3FKS - chains G and H of the 9 polymer chains in the assembly; structure by X-ray diffraction, 3.59 A resolution.

# Chain G
Protein: ATP synthase subunit gamma, mitochondrial
Organism: Saccharomyces cerevisiae
Notes: EC 3.6.3.14
UniProt: P38077 (ATPG_YEAST); residues 1-278 here correspond to UniProt positions 34-311 (UniProt number = residue number + 33)
Chain sequence (278 residues; each row starts with the number of its first residue):
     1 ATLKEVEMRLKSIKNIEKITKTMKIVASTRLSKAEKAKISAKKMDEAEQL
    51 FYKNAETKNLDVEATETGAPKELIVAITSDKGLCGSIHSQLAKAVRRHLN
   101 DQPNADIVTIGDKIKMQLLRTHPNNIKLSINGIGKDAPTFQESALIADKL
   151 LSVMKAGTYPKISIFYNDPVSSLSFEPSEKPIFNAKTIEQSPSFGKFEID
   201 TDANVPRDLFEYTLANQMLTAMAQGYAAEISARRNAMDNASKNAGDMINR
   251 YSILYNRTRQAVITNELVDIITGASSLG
Unresolved in the structure: 62-69, 277-278

# Chain H
Protein: ATP synthase subunit delta, mitochondrial
Organism: Saccharomyces cerevisiae
Notes: EC 3.6.3.14
UniProt: Q12165 (ATPD_YEAST); residues 1-138 here correspond to UniProt positions 23-160 (UniProt number = residue number + 22)
Chain sequence (138 residues; row label = number of the first residue in the row):
     1 AEAAAASSGLKLQFALPHETLYSGSEVTQVNLPAKSGRIGVLANHVPTVE
    51 QLLPGVVEVMEGSNSKKFFISGGFATVQPDSQLCVTAIEAFPLESFSQEN
   101 IKNLLAEAKKNVSSSDAREAAEAAIQVEVLENLQSVLK
Unresolved in the structure: 1-10, 91-92, 98-100, 115-118, 136-138

# Interface between chain G and chain H
Contacting residue pairs (46):
  Ser40(G) - Leu16(H)
  Ser40(G) - Pro17(H)
  Ser40(G) - His18(H)  hydrogen bond (side chain-backbone)
  Ser40(G) - Glu19(H)
  Ser40(G) - Thr20(H)
  Ala41(G) - Pro17(H)
  Lys43(G) - Gln13(H)
  Lys43(G) - Thr20(H)
  Met44(G) - Ala15(H)  hydrophobic
  Met44(G) - Leu16(H)
  Met44(G) - Pro17(H)
  Met44(G) - Thr86(H)
  Met44(G) - Ala87(H)
  Ala47(G) - Gln13(H)
  Ala47(G) - Cys84(H)  hydrogen bond (backbone-side chain)
  Glu48(G) - Thr86(H)
  Leu50(G) - Gln78(H)
  Leu50(G) - Gln82(H)
  Phe51(G) - Val49(H)  hydrophobic
  Phe51(G) - Thr76(H)
  Phe51(G) - Gln78(H)
  Asn54(G) - Gln78(H)  hydrogen bond
  Asn54(G) - Pro79(H)
  Asn54(G) - Asp80(H)
  Phe140(G) - Ile88(H)  hydrophobic
  Lys196(G) - Pro47(H)
  Phe197(G) - Pro47(H)
  Phe197(G) - Val49(H)  hydrophobic
  Phe197(G) - Val77(H)
  Phe197(G) - Gln78(H)
  Phe197(G) - Pro79(H)
  Glu198(G) - Pro47(H)  hydrogen bond (backbone-backbone)
  Glu198(G) - Thr48(H)
  Glu198(G) - Val49(H)  hydrogen bond (backbone-backbone)
  Ile199(G) - Val49(H)
  Ala203(G) - Lys35(H)
  Ala203(G) - Gln51(H)  hydrogen bond (backbone-side chain)
  Val205(G) - Val49(H)
  Val205(G) - Gln51(H)
  Asp208(G) - Gln51(H)
  Asp208(G) - Phe74(H)
  Leu209(G) - Phe74(H)  hydrophobic
  Tyr212(G) - Gly73(H)
  Tyr212(G) - Phe74(H)  hydrophobic
  Tyr212(G) - Thr86(H)  hydrogen bond
  Leu219(G) - Pro17(H)  hydrophobic
Also at the interface, not in a pair above, chain G (23 interface residues in all): Ala37, Glu46, Asn204
Also at the interface, not in a pair above, chain H (27 interface residues in all): Ser23, Val46, Gly72

# Summary
23 residues of chain G face 27 of chain H across their interface, with 7 hydrogen bonds. Polar pairs include
Ser40(G)-His18(H), Ala47(G)-Cys84(H) and Asn54(G)-Gln78(H).
Chain G is ATP synthase subunit gamma, mitochondrial and chain H is ATP synthase subunit delta, mitochondrial,
both from Saccharomyces cerevisiae; the structure, Yeast F1 ATPase in the absence of bound nucleotides, was
determined by X-ray diffraction.
